Entry 3WQU (X-ray diffraction, 2.80 A resolution); this record covers chain A.

== Chain A ==
Protein: Cell division protein FtsA
Source organism: Staphylococcus aureus subsp. aureus
Reference sequence: Q6GHQ0 (FTSA_STAAR); residues 1-468 here = UniProt positions 1-468
Sequence (484 residues; each row starts with the number of its first residue; numbers below 1 keep their minus sign (Met-15 is residue -15)):
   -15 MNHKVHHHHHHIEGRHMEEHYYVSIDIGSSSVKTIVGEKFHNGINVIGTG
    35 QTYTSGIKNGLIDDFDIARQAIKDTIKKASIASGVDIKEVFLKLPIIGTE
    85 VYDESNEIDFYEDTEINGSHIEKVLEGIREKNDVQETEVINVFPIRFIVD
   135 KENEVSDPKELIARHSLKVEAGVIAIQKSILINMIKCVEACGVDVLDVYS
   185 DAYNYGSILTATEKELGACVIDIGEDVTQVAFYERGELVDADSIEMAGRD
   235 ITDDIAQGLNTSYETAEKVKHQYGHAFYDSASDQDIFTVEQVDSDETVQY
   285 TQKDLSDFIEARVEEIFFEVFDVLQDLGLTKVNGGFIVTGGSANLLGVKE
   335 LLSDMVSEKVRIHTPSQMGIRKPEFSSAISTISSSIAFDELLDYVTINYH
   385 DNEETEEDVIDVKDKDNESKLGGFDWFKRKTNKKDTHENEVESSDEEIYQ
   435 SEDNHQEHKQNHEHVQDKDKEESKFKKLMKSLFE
Not modelled in the structure: -15 to 3, 115-118, 378-468
Differences from the reference sequence: expression tag (-15 to 0)
Ligand contacts: ATP (adenosine-5'-triphosphate): Asp10, Gly12, Ser13, Ser14, Ser15, Lys17, Gly44, Ile207, Gly208, Glu209, Asp210, Val211, Gly232, Arg233, Glu251, Lys254, His255, Gly324, Gly325, Ser326, Asn328, Leu329, Glu358

== In short ==
Ligands of chain A: ATP.
Chain A is Cell division protein FtsA (Staphylococcus aureus subsp. aureus); the structure, Staphylococcus
aureus FtsA complexed with ATP, was determined by X-ray diffraction together with 3WQT from the same study.
